PDB entry 8K23 | electron microscopy, 3.75 A resolution | chains I and Q of the 32 polymer chains in the assembly

# Chain I
Name: Csy3
From: Vibrio phage ICP1_2004_A
Reference sequence: F1D5V6 (F1D5V6_9CAUD); residue numbers follow UniProt; this construct covers 1-306
Amino-acid sequence (306 residues; numbered 1 to 306; the number before each row is that of its first residue):
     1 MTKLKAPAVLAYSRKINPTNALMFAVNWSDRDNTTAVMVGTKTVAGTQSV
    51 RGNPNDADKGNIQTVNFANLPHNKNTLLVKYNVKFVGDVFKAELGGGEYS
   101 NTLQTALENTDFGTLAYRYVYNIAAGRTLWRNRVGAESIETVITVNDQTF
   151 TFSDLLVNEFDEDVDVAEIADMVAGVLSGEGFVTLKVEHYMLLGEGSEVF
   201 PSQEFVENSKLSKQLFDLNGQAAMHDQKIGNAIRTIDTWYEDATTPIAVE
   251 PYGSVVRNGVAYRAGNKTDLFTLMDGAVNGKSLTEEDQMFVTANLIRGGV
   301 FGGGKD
Not modelled in the structure: 1, 304-306

# Chain Q
Molecule: 43-nt DNA strand
From: Vibrio phage ICP1_2004_A
Sequence (43 nucleotides; each row starts with the number of its first residue):
    18 AGCAATTTAAATAGGGAAGATAAGCAAAGGGTTGACGAAAGCC

# How chain I and chain Q interact
Pairs across the interface - 23 pairs, chain I then chain Q:
  Ala8(I) - DG36(Q)  sugar contact
  Ala8(I) - DA37(Q)  sugar contact
  Val9(I) - DG36(Q)  base contact
  Val9(I) - DA37(Q)  sugar contact
  Gln48(I) - DA26(Q)  hydrogen bond to the phosphate
  Gln48(I) - DA27(Q)  hydrogen bond to the phosphate
  Val50(I) - DT29(Q)  base contact
  Asp56(I) - DA27(Q)  phosphate contact
  Lys59(I) - DA26(Q)  phosphate contact
  Lys59(I) - DA27(Q)  phosphate contact
  Gly60(I) - DA26(Q)  sugar contact
  Asn61(I) - DA28(Q)  hydrogen bond to the base
  Ile62(I) - DA26(Q)  base contact
  Ile62(I) - DA27(Q)  sugar contact
  Gln63(I) - DA27(Q)  phosphate contact
  Gln63(I) - DA28(Q)  hydrogen bond to the phosphate
  Leu94(I) - DG36(Q)  base contact
  Phe205(I) - DG32(Q)  base contact
  Phe205(I) - DG33(Q)  base contact
  Ser212(I) - DA28(Q)  hydrogen bond to the base
  Val256(I) - DG32(Q)  base contact
  Val300(I) - DA35(Q)  base contact
  Gly303(I) - DG36(Q)  sugar contact
Other interface residues (no listed pair), chain I (18 interface residues in all): Thr47, Gly302

# Summary
Chain I and chain Q form an interface of 18 and 9 residues respectively, with 5 hydrogen bonds. Polar contacts
include Asn61(I)-DA28(Q), Ser212(I)-DA28(Q) and Gln48(I)-DA26(Q).
Here chain I is Csy3 and chain Q is a 43-nt DNA strand, both from Vibrio phage ICP1_2004_A. Entry 8K23 (ICP1
Csy-dsDNA-Cas1-Cas2/3 complex (fully assembled form) composited structure with C1 symmetry) was determined by
electron microscopy.
